8IML - chains 4 and l of the 41 polymer chains in the assembly; structure by electron microscopy, 2.74 A resolution.

== Chain 4 ==
Molecule: CpcG
Organism: Anthocerotibacter panamensis
Amino-acid sequence (252 residues; row label = number of the first residue in the row):
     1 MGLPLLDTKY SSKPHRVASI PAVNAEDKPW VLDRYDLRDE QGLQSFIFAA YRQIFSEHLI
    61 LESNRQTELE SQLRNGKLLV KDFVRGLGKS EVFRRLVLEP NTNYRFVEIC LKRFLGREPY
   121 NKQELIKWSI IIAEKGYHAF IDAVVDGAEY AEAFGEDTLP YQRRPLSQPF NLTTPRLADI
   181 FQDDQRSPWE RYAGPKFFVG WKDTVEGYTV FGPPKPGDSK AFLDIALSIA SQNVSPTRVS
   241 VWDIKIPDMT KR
Not modelled in the structure: 251-252
Small-molecule neighbours:
  - phycocyanobilin (CYC), molecule 1: Leu6, Asn103, Tyr104, Ile126, Lys127, Ser129, Ile130, Ala133
  - phycocyanobilin (CYC), molecule 2: Ser11, Ser12, Lys13, Pro14, Arg16, Val17
  - phycocyanobilin (CYC), molecule 3: Phe55, Ser56, His58, Leu59, Asn171, Leu172, Pro175, Arg176, Leu177, Gln182
  - phycocyanobilin (CYC), molecule 4: Glu68, Ser71, Gln72, Arg74, Asn75

== Chain l ==
Molecule: CpcB
Organism: Anthocerotibacter panamensis
Amino-acid sequence (172 residues; row label = number of the first residue in the row):
     1 MNDVFTRAIA QADLKGSFLL ESDLDKLASF AKEGVKRLDA VAALTNNAPA IISDAAHKLF
    61 AEQQELIQPG GNAYPHRRMA ACLRDMEIIL RYVSYALLAG DASVLDDRCL NGLRETYNAL
   121 GTPTQSVARA VQLMKDAAMV HLKSTANVTV GDCSSLYSEA ATYFDKAAAS IA
Small-molecule neighbours:
  - phycocyanobilin (CYC), molecule 1: Lys32, Val35, Lys36, Asp39, Ala40, Leu142, Lys143, Ser144, Thr145, Val148, Thr149, Val150, Gly151, Asp152, Cys153, Tyr157
  - phycocyanobilin (CYC), molecule 2: His57, Phe60, Ile67, Tyr74, Pro75, His76, Met79
  - phycocyanobilin (CYC), molecule 3: Leu59, Leu66, Asn72, Ala73, Arg77, Arg78, Ala81, Cys82, Asp85, Met86, Ile88, Tyr92, Arg108, Cys109, Leu113, Thr116, Tyr117, Leu120, Thr122, Pro123, Ser126, Val127, Ala130

== How chain 4 and chain l interact ==
Pairs across the interface (46; chain 4 residue first):
  Asn24(4) with Met1(l)
  Glu26(4) with Met1(l), hydrogen bond (side chain-backbone); Arg108(l)
  Asp27(4) with Met1(l), hydrogen bond (side chain-backbone); Arg108(l), salt bridge
  Glu57(4) with Arg84(l); Ile88(l); Arg91(l), salt bridge
  His58(4) with Ala81(l); Arg84(l); Asp85(l), salt bridge; Ile88(l)
  Ile60(4) with Arg84(l)
  Leu96(4) with Arg77(l)
  Ser167(4) with Asp107(l)
  Pro169(4) with Asp107(l); Arg108(l)
  Leu172(4) with Arg108(l); Cys109(l); Asn111(l); Gly112(l); Leu113(l), hydrophobic; Thr116(l), hydrogen bond (backbone-side chain)
  Thr173(4) with Thr116(l)
  Pro175(4) with Thr116(l); Leu120(l), hydrophobic
  Arg176(4) with Arg77(l)
  Leu177(4) with Leu120(l)
  Ala178(4) with Ala119(l)
  Asp179(4) with Ala119(l), hydrogen bond (backbone-backbone)
  Gln182(4) with Arg78(l), hydrogen bond; Leu120(l)
  Asp184(4) with Gly70(l); Arg78(l), salt bridge
  Gln185(4) with Gly70(l); Gly71(l), hydrogen bond (side chain-backbone); Asn72(l), hydrogen bond; Arg78(l), hydrogen bond
  Arg186(4) with Glu65(l), hydrogen bond (side chain-backbone); Pro69(l), hydrogen bond (side chain-backbone); Gly70(l), hydrogen bond (backbone-backbone); Gly71(l)
  Tyr192(4) with Gln68(l); Pro69(l)
  Phe197(4) with Gln68(l)
  Lys202(4) with Gln64(l)
Also at the interface, not in a pair above, chain 4 (28 interface residues in all): Phe48, Arg52, Leu166, Gln168, Pro195
Also at the interface, not in a pair above, chain l (26 interface residues in all): Tyr92, Leu110

== In short ==
28 residues of chain 4 face 26 of chain l across their interface; the contacts include 11 hydrogen bonds and 4
salt bridges. Among the polar pairs are Asp27(4)-Arg108(l), Glu57(4)-Arg91(l) and His58(4)-Asp85(l). One
phycocyanobilin molecule is bound between chain 4 and chain l.
Chain 4 is CpcG and chain l is CpcB, both from Anthocerotibacter panamensis; the structure, Rs2I-Rs2II,
Rs1I-Rs1II, RbI-RbII cylinder in cyanobacterial phycobilisome from Anthocerotibacter panamensis (Cluster D),
was determined by electron microscopy together with 8IMI, 8IMJ, 8IMK, 8IMM, 8IMN and 8IMO from the same study.
